4QUX - chains V and W of the 28 polymer chains in the assembly; structure by X-ray diffraction, 3.00 A resolution.

== Chain V ==
Molecule: Proteasome subunit beta type-2
From: Saccharomyces cerevisiae
Notes: EC 3.4.25.1
Reference sequence: P25043 (PSB2_YEAST); residues 1-232 here correspond to UniProt positions 30-261 (UniProt number = residue number + 29)
Sequence (232 residues; numbered 1 to 232; the number before each row is that of its first residue):
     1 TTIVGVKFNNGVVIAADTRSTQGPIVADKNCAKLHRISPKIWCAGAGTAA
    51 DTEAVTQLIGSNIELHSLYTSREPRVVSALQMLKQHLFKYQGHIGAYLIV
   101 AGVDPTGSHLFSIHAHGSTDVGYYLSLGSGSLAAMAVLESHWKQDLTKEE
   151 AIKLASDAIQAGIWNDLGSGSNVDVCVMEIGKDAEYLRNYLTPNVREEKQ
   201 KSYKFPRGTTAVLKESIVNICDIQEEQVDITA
Disordered / not traced: 227-232
Bound ions: Mg2+: Ile163, Asp166, Ser169 (shared with 1 residue of chain L)
Swiss-Prot annotation at these positions:
  - active site: Thr1 (Nucleophile)

== Chain W ==
Molecule: Proteasome subunit beta type-3
From: Saccharomyces cerevisiae
Notes: EC 3.4.25.1
Reference sequence: P25451 (PSB3_YEAST); residues 0-204 here correspond to UniProt positions 1-205 (UniProt number = residue number + 1)
Sequence (205 residues; row label = number of the first residue in the row; numbering starts at 0):
     0 MSDPSSINGGIVVAMTGKDCVAIACDLRLGSQSLGVSNKFEKIFHYGHVF
    50 LGITGLATDVTTLNEMFRYKTNLYKLKEERAIEPETFTQLVSSSLYERRF
   100 GPYFVGPVVAGINSKSGKPFIAGFDLIGCIDEAKDFIVSGTASDQLFGMC
   150 ESLYEPNLEPEDLFETISQALLNAADRDALSGWGAVVYIIKKDEVVKRYL
   200 KMRQD
Disordered / not traced: 0
Bound ions: Mg2+: Asp204 (shared with 3 residues of chain K)
Swiss-Prot annotation at these positions:
  - modified residue: Ser30 (Phosphoserine)
  - cross-link: Lys69 (Glycyl lysine isopeptide (Lys-Gly) (interchain with G-Cter in ubiquitin))

== Interface between chain V and chain W ==
Residue-residue contacts (59; chain V residue first):
  Ile25(V) - Asp143(W)
  Ile25(V) - Phe146(W)  hydrophobic
  Val26(V) - Phe146(W)
  Ala27(V) - Asp130(W)
  Asp28(V) - Asp130(W)
  Lys29(V) - Glu150(W)  salt bridge
  Ala49(V) - Cys128(W)  hydrophobic
  Ala50(V) - Tyr95(W)
  Ala50(V) - Ile126(W)  hydrophobic
  Ala50(V) - Cys128(W)
  Asp51(V) - Tyr95(W)  hydrogen bond
  Asp51(V) - Arg98(W)  salt bridge
  Ala54(V) - Tyr95(W)
  Tyr90(V) - Phe99(W)  hydrophobic
  His93(V) - Arg98(W)  hydrogen bond (backbone-side chain)
  His93(V) - Phe99(W)
  Ile94(V) - Phe99(W)  hydrophobic
  Arg196(V) - Glu150(W)  salt bridge
  Lys199(V) - Glu150(W)
  Lys199(V) - Ser151(W)
  Lys199(V) - Tyr153(W)
  Ser202(V) - Glu154(W)  hydrogen bond
  Tyr203(V) - Ser151(W)
  Tyr203(V) - Leu152(W)  hydrophobic
  Lys204(V) - Asp161(W)  salt bridge
  Phe205(V) - Leu152(W)  hydrophobic
  Phe205(V) - Gln168(W)
  Arg207(V) - Glu160(W)  salt bridge
  Arg207(V) - Asp161(W)  salt bridge
  Gly208(V) - Glu164(W)  hydrogen bond (backbone-side chain)
  Thr209(V) - Glu164(W)
  Thr210(V) - Glu164(W)  hydrogen bond
  Thr210(V) - Ser167(W)
  Thr210(V) - Gln168(W)  hydrogen bond
  Thr210(V) - Leu199(W)
  Ala211(V) - Leu199(W)
  Ala211(V) - Lys200(W)  hydrogen bond (backbone-backbone)
  Val212(V) - Phe163(W)  hydrophobic
  Val212(V) - Tyr198(W)
  Leu213(V) - Tyr198(W)  hydrogen bond (backbone-backbone)
  Leu213(V) - Leu199(W)
  Leu213(V) - Lys200(W)
  Lys214(V) - Lys196(W)
  Lys214(V) - Arg197(W)
  Lys214(V) - Tyr198(W)  hydrogen bond (backbone-backbone)
  Glu215(V) - Lys196(W)
  Glu215(V) - Arg197(W)  salt bridge
  Ser216(V) - Val195(W)
  Ser216(V) - Lys196(W)  hydrogen bond (backbone-backbone)
  Ile217(V) - Val194(W)
  Val218(V) - His44(W)
  Val218(V) - Tyr187(W)  hydrophobic
  Val218(V) - Val194(W)  hydrogen bond (backbone-backbone)
  Val218(V) - Lys196(W)
  Asn219(V) - His44(W)
  Ile220(V) - Gly46(W)
  Ile220(V) - Phe49(W)  hydrophobic
  Ile220(V) - Val194(W)  hydrophobic
  Asp222(V) - Lys74(W)  salt bridge
Also at the interface, not in a pair above, chain V (35 interface residues in all): Thr48, Pro206
Also at the interface, not in a pair above, chain W (37 interface residues in all): His47, Ala132, Leu157, Glu158, Thr165, Leu171

== In short ==
Chain V and chain W form an interface of 35 and 37 residues respectively, with 11 hydrogen bonds and 8 salt
bridges. Polar contacts include Lys29(V)-Glu150(W), Asp51(V)-Arg98(W) and Arg196(V)-Glu150(W). Curated
annotation (UniProt) lists active-site residue Thr1(V) on chain V.
Chain V is Proteasome subunit beta type-2 and chain W is Proteasome subunit beta type-3, both from
Saccharomyces cerevisiae; the structure, yCP beta5-A49T-mutant, was determined by X-ray diffraction, deposited
together with 4QUY, 4QV0, 4QV1, 4QV3, 4QV4, 4QV5 and 42 further entries.
